3AYC - chain A; structure by X-ray diffraction, 1.80 A resolution.

== Chain A ==
Protein: Galectin-3
Organism: Homo sapiens
Notes: fragment: c-terminal domain
Reference sequence: P17931 (LEG3_HUMAN); numbering as in UniProt (aligned over 117-250)
Amino-acid sequence (135 residues; row label = number of the first residue in the row):
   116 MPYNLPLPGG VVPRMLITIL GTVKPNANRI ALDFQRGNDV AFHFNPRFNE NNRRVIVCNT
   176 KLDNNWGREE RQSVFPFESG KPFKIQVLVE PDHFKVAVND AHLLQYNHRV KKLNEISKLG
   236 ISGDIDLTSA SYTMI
Construct notes: expression tag (116)
Swiss-Prot annotation at these positions:
  - motif: Lys226 to Asp241 (Nuclear export signal)
  - binding site (a beta-D-galactoside): Trp181 to Gln187
  - modified residue: Ser188 (Phosphoserine)
What the authors report for this chain:
  - binding site for 2-acetamido-2-deoxy-beta-D-galactopyranose: Glu165, Arg186

== In short ==
UniProt lists 7 beta-D-galactoside-binding residues. From the paper: a binding site for
2-acetamido-2-deoxy-beta-D-galactopyranose at Glu165 and Arg186.
Chain A is Galectin-3 (Homo sapiens); the structure, Crystal structure of galectin-3 CRD domian complexed with
GM1 pentasaccharide, was determined by X-ray diffraction (same publication as 3AYA, 3AYD and 3AYE).
